8U7W - chain A; structure by X-ray diffraction, 2.05 A resolution.

== Chain A ==
Protein: Tyrosine-protein phosphatase non-receptor type 11
Source organism: Homo sapiens
Reference sequence: Q06124 (PTN11_HUMAN); numbering as in UniProt (aligned over 1-525)
Amino-acid sequence (539 residues; row label = number of the first residue in the row; numbers below 1 keep their minus sign (Met-13 is residue -13)):
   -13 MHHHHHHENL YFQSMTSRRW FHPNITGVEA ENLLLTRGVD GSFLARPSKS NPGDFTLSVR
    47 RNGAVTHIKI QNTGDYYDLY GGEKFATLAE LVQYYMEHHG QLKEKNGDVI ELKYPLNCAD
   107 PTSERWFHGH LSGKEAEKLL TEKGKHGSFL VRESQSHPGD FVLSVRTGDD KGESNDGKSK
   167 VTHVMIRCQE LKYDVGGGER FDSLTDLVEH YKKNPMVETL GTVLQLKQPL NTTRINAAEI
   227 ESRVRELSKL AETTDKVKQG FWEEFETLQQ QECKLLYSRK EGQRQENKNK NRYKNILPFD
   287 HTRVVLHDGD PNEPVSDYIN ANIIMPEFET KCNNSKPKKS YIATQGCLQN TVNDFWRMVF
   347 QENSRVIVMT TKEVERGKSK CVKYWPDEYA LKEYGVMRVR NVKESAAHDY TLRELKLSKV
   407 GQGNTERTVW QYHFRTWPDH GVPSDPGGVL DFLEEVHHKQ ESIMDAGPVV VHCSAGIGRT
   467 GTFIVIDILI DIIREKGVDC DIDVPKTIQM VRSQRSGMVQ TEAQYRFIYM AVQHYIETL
Not modelled in the structure: -13 to 3, 155-161, 236-243, 298-300, 313-323
Differences from the reference sequence: initiating methionine (-13); expression tag (-12 to 0)
UniProt features mapped onto this chain:
  - active site: Cys459 (Phosphocysteine intermediate)
  - binding site (substrate): Asp425, Cys459 to Arg465, Gln506
  - modified residue: Thr2 (N-acetylthreonine), Tyr62 (Phosphotyrosine), Tyr66 (Phosphotyrosine)
  - natural variant: Thr2 (T2I: In NS1), Thr42 (T42A: In NS1), Asn58 (N58K: In NS1), Thr59 (T59A: In NS1), Gly60 (G60A: In NS1; G60V: In myelodysplastic syndrome), Asp61 (D61G: In NS1; D61N: In NS1; D61V: In JMML; D61Y: In JMML), Tyr62 (Y62D: In NS1), Tyr63 (Y63C: In NS1), Glu69 (E69K: In JMML; E69Q: In NS1), Phe71 (F71K: In acute myeloid leukemia; F71L: In NS1), Ala72 (A72G: In NS1; A72S: In NS1; A72T: In JMML; A72V: In JMML), Thr73 (T73I: In NS1), 25 further natural variant entries in UniProt
  - mutagenesis: Cys459 (C459S: Abolishes phosphatase activity. Enhances interaction with NEDD9)
Ligand contacts: W8I (1-{6-[(2,3-dichlorophenyl)sulfanyl]pyrido[2,3-b]pyrazin-2-yl}-4-methylpiperidin-4-amine): Thr108, Glu110, Arg111, Phe113, Asn217, Thr218, Thr219, Glu249, Glu250, Thr253, Leu254, Gln257, Asp489, Pro491, Lys492, Gln495

== Summary ==
Ligands of chain A: compound W8I. From UniProt: active-site residue Cys459, 9 substrate-binding residues and
one mutagenesis site.
Chain A is Tyrosine-protein phosphatase non-receptor type 11 (Homo sapiens); the structure, Crystal structure
of non-receptor protein tyrosine phosphatase SHP2 in complex with inhibitor compound 7, was determined by
X-ray diffraction, deposited together with 8U7X.
